Entry 4BIH (X-ray diffraction, 2.46 A resolution); this record covers chain A.

[Chain A]
Name: Uncharacterized lipoprotein saouhsc_00053
Organism: Staphylococcus aureus
Reference sequence: Q2G1Q1 (Y052_STAA8); residues 23-255 here = UniProt positions 23-255
Chain sequence (250 residues; row label = number of the first residue in the row):
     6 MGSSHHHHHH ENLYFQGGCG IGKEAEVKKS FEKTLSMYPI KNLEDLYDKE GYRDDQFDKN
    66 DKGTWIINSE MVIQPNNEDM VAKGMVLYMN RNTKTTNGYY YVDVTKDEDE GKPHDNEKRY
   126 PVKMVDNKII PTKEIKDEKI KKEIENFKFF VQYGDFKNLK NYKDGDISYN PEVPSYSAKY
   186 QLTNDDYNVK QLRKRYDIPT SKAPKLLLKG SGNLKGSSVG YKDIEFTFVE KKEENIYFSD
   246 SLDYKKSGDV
Unresolved in the structure: 6-39, 113-121, 162-181, 215-226, 253-255
Construct notes: expression tag (6-22)
UniProt features mapped onto this chain:
  - lipidation: Cys24 (N-palmitoyl cysteine)
Bound ions: Ca2+ near Asp191 (its only coordinating residue here)

[Summary]
Chain A is Uncharacterized lipoprotein saouhsc_00053 (Staphylococcus aureus); the structure, Crystal structure
of the conserved staphylococcal antigen 1A, Csa1A, was determined by X-ray diffraction, deposited together
with 4BIG.
